Entry 4QZ4 (X-ray diffraction, 3.00 A resolution); this record covers chains O and P of the 28 polymer chains in the assembly.

# Chain O
Name: Proteasome subunit alpha type-2
Source organism: Saccharomyces cerevisiae
Notes: EC 3.4.25.1; engineered mutation(s): A49S
UniProt: P23639 (PSA2_YEAST); residue numbers follow UniProt; this construct covers 1-250
Sequence (250 residues; numbered 1 to 250; the number before each row is that of its first residue):
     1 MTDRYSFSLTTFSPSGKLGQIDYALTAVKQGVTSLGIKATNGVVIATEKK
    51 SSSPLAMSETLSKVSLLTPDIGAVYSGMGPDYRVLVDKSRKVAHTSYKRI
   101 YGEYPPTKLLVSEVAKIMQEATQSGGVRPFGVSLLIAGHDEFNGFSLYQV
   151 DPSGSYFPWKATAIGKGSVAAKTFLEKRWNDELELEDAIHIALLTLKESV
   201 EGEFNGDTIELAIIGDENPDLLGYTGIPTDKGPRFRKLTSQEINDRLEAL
UniProt features mapped onto this chain:
  - cross-link: Lys108 (Glycyl lysine isopeptide (Lys-Gly) (interchain with G-Cter in ubiquitin))

# Chain P
Name: Proteasome subunit alpha type-3
Source organism: Saccharomyces cerevisiae
Notes: EC 3.4.25.1
UniProt: P23638 (PSA3_YEAST); residues 0-257 here correspond to UniProt positions 1-258 (UniProt number = residue number + 1)
Sequence (258 residues; numbered 0 to 257; the number before each row is that of its first residue; numbering starts at 0):
     0 MGSRRYDSRTTIFSPEGRLYQVEYALESISHAGTAIGIMASDGIVLAAER
    50 KVTSTLLEQDTSTEKLYKLNDKIAVAVAGLTADAEILINTARIHAQNYLK
   100 TYNEDIPVEILVRRLSDIKQGYTQHGGLRPFGVSFIYAGYDDRYGYQLYT
   150 SNPSGNYTGWKAISVGANTSAAQTLLQMDYKDDMKVDDAIELALKTLSKT
   200 TDSSALTYDRLEFATIRKGANDGEVYQKIFKPQEIKDILVKTGITKKDED
   250 EEADEDMK
Disordered / not traced: 0, 245-257
UniProt features mapped onto this chain:
  - cross-link (Glycyl lysine isopeptide (Lys-Gly)): Lys99 (interchain with G-Cter in ubiquitin), Lys198 (interchain with G-Cter in ubiquitin), Lys230 (interchain with G-Cter in ubiquitin)

# Chain O / chain P interface
Residue-residue contacts (64; chain O residue first):
  Arg4(O) - Ser2(P)  hydrogen bond (backbone-side chain)
  Tyr5(O) - Ser2(P)
  Tyr5(O) - Tyr5(P)
  Ser6(O) - Gly125(P)
  Ser6(O) - Leu127(P)
  Phe7(O) - Ser2(P)
  Phe7(O) - Tyr5(P)
  Phe7(O) - Asp6(P)
  Phe7(O) - Gly126(P)
  Ser8(O) - Gly126(P)  hydrogen bond (backbone-backbone)
  Ser8(O) - Leu127(P)
  Ser8(O) - Arg128(P)  hydrogen bond (side chain-backbone)
  Thr10(O) - Arg128(P)
  Thr11(O) - Ser7(P)
  Thr11(O) - Thr9(P)
  Thr11(O) - Gln20(P)
  Phe12(O) - Gln20(P)
  Phe12(O) - Tyr23(P)
  Phe12(O) - Ala24(P)  hydrophobic
  Phe12(O) - Ser27(P)
  Phe12(O) - Arg128(P)
  Phe12(O) - Pro129(P)
  Phe12(O) - Gly131(P)
  Ser13(O) - Tyr23(P)
  Pro14(O) - Tyr23(P)  hydrophobic
  Pro14(O) - Glu26(P)
  Ser15(O) - Glu26(P)
  Ser15(O) - His30(P)
  Gly16(O) - Tyr23(P)
  Gly16(O) - Ser27(P)  hydrogen bond (backbone-side chain)
  Leu18(O) - Arg128(P)
  Lys38(O) - Glu57(P)  salt bridge
  Ser112(O) - Glu84(P)
  Lys116(O) - Ile85(P)
  Gln119(O) - Ala81(P)
  Gln119(O) - Asp82(P)  hydrogen bond
  Gln119(O) - Ile85(P)
  Gln119(O) - Arg128(P)
  Thr122(O) - Arg128(P)  hydrogen bond (backbone-side chain)
  Gln123(O) - Tyr121(P)
  Gln123(O) - Leu127(P)
  Gln123(O) - Arg128(P)  hydrogen bond (side chain-backbone)
  Gln123(O) - Pro129(P)
  Gln123(O) - Phe130(P)
  Gly125(O) - Leu127(P)
  Tyr148(O) - Thr60(P)
  Ser153(O) - Ala81(P)
  Gly154(O) - Ala81(P)
  Tyr156(O) - Glu84(P)  hydrogen bond
  Phe157(O) - Leu56(P)  hydrophobic
  Pro158(O) - Leu56(P)
  Pro158(O) - Glu57(P)  hydrogen bond (backbone-backbone)
  Pro158(O) - Thr60(P)
  Pro158(O) - Ser61(P)
  Trp159(O) - Ser53(P)
  Trp159(O) - Leu55(P)
  Trp159(O) - Leu56(P)
  Lys160(O) - Thr54(P)
  Lys160(O) - Leu55(P)  hydrogen bond (backbone-backbone)
  Lys160(O) - Leu56(P)
  Lys160(O) - Glu57(P)
  Ala161(O) - Leu55(P)
  Leu175(O) - Leu55(P)  hydrophobic
  Glu176(O) - Thr54(P)
Other interface residues (no listed pair), chain O (34 interface residues in all): Ser124, Ser155, Trp179
Other interface residues (no listed pair), chain P (32 interface residues in all): Leu79, Thr80

# Overview
34 residues of chain O face 32 of chain P across their interface, with 10 hydrogen bonds and 1 salt bridge.
Polar pairs include Lys38(O)-Glu57(P), Arg4(O)-Ser2(P) and Ser8(O)-Arg128(P).
Chain O is Proteasome subunit alpha type-2 and chain P is Proteasome subunit alpha type-3, both from
Saccharomyces cerevisiae; the structure, yCP beta5-A49S mutant in complex with the epoxyketone inhibitor ONX
0914, was determined by X-ray diffraction (same publication as 4QUX, 4QUY, 4QV0, 4QV1, 4QV3, 4QV4 and 42
further entries).
